Entry 5N7X (X-ray diffraction, 1.12 A resolution); this record covers chains A and K of the 4 polymer chains in the assembly.

[Chain A (and K)]
Protein: Streptavidin
Source organism: Streptomyces avidinii
Notes: chain K of this document is another copy of the same molecule, construct and numbering; everything in this record applies to it too
Reference sequence: P22629 (SAV_STRAV); residues -23 to 159 here correspond to UniProt positions 1-183 (UniProt number = residue number + 24)
Sequence (183 residues; row label = number of the first residue in the row; numbers below 1 keep their minus sign (Met-23 is residue -23)):
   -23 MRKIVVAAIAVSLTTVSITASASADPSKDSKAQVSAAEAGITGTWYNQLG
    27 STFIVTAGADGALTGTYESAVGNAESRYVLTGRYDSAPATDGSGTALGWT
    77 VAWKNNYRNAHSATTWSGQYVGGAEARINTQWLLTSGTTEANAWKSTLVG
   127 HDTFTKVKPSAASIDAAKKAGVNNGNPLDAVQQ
Unresolved in the structure: -23 to 13, 136-159
Curated features (UniProtKB/Swiss-Prot):
  - motif: Arg59 to Asp61 (Cell attachment site)
  - binding site (biotin): Tyr43, Tyr54, Trp92, Trp108, Trp120
What the authors report for this chain:
  - conformationally variable residues (loop rearrangement): Thr42 to Ser52

[How chain A and chain K interact]
Residue-residue contacts - 13 pairs, chain A then chain K:
  Trp108(A) - Trp120(K)
  Leu109(A) - Val125(K)  hydrophobic
  Trp120(A) - Trp108(K)
  Trp120(A) - Leu124(K)  hydrophobic
  Lys121(A) - Leu124(K)
  Thr123(A) - Leu124(K)
  Thr123(A) - Val125(K)  hydrogen bond (backbone-backbone)
  Leu124(A) - Trp120(K)
  Leu124(A) - Lys121(K)
  Leu124(A) - Thr123(K)
  Leu124(A) - Leu124(K)  hydrophobic
  Val125(A) - Leu109(K)  hydrophobic
  Val125(A) - Thr123(K)  hydrogen bond (backbone-backbone)
Other interface residues (no listed pair), chain K (8 interface residues in all): Ser122

[In short]
7 residues of chain A face 8 of chain K across their interface, with 2 hydrogen bonds. The hydrogen-bonded
pair Thr123(A)-Val125(K) is a backbone contact. UniProt lists 5 biotin-binding residues on chain A. The paper
reports conformational variability at Thr42(A).
Chain A and chain K are both Streptavidin (Streptomyces avidinii); the structure, Crystal structure of
streptavidin with peptide ewvhpqfeqkak, was determined by X-ray diffraction together with 5N89, 5N8B, 5N8E and
5N99 from the same study.
